PDB entry 1EFG | X-ray diffraction, 2.70 A resolution | chains A and B of the 3 polymer chains in the assembly

== Chain A ==
Protein: Elongation factor G
From: Thermus thermophilus
Reference sequence: P13551 (EFG_THETH); residues 1-691 here = UniProt positions 1-691
Sequence (691 residues; row label = number of the first residue in the row):
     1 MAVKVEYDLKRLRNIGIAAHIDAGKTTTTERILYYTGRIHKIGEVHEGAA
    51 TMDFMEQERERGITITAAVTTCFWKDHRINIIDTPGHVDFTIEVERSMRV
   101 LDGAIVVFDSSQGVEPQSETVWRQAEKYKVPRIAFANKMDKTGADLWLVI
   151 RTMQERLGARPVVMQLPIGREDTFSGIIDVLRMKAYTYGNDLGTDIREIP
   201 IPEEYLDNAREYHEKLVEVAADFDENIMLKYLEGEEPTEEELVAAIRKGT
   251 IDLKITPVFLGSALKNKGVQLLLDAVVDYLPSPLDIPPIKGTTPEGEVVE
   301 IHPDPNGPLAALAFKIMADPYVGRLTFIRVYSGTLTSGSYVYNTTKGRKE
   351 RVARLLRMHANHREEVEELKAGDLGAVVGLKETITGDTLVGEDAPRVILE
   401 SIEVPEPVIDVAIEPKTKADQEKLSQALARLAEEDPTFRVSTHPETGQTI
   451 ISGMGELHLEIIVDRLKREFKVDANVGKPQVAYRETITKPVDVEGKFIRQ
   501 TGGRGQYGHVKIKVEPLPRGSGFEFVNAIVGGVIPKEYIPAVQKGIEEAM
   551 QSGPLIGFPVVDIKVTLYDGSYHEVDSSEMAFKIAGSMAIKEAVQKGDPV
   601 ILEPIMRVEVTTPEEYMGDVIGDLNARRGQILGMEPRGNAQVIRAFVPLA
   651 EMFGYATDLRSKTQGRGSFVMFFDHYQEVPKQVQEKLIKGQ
Disordered / not traced: 42-65, 404-476, 690-691
Sequence notes: conflict Asn208 (Gln in P13551)
Curated features (UniProtKB/Swiss-Prot):
  - binding site (GTP): Ala19 to Thr26, Asp83 to His87, Asn137 to Asp140

== Chain B ==
Protein: Elongation factor G
From: Thermus thermophilus
Sequence (36 residues; each row starts with the number of its first residue; X marks 36 residues of unknown identity (built as UNK)):
   700 XXXXXXXXXXXXXXXXXXXXXXXXXXXXXXXXXXXX

== How chain A and chain B interact ==
Chain A side of the interface, 1 residues: Gly477

== Overview ==
No residue of chain A is in contact with chain B. Curated annotation (UniProt) lists 17 GTP-binding residues
on chain A.
Here chain A is Elongation factor G and chain B is Elongation factor G, both from Thermus thermophilus. Entry
1EFG (The crystal structure of elongation factor G complexed with GDP, at 2.7 angstroms resolution) was
determined by X-ray diffraction (same publication as 2EFG).
